Entry 8GRQ (electron microscopy, 3.87 A resolution); this record covers chains A and I of the 13 polymer chains in the assembly.

# Chain A
Molecule: Histone H3
From: Homo sapiens
UniProt: A0A653DHJ5 (A0A653DHJ5_CALMS); residues 37-134 here correspond to UniProt positions 38-135 (UniProt number = residue number + 1)
Sequence (98 residues; row label = number of the first residue in the row):
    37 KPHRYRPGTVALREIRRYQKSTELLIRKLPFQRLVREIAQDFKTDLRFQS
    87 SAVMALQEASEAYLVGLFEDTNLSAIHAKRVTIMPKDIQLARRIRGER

# Chain I
Molecule: 147-nt DNA strand
From: Homo sapiens
Sequence (147 nucleotides; numbered -73 to 73; the number before each row is that of its first residue; numbers below 1 keep their minus sign (DA-73 is residue -73)):
   -73 ACAGGATGTATATATCTGACACGTGCCTGGAGACTAGGGAGTAATCCCCT
   -23 TGGCGGTTAAAACGCGGGGGACAGCGCGTACGTGCGTTTAAGCGGTGCTA
    27 GAGCTGTCTACGACCAATTGAGCGGCCTCGGCACCGGGATTCTCCAG

# How chain A and chain I interact
Residue-residue contacts (22):
  Lys37(A) - DC71(I)  sugar contact
  Arg40(A) - DG-8(I)  base contact
  Tyr41(A) - DC70(I)  phosphate contact
  Arg42(A) - DC70(I)  hydrogen bond to the phosphate
  Arg42(A) - DC71(I)  salt bridge to the phosphate
  Pro43(A) - DG-5(I)  sugar contact
  Thr45(A) - DT69(I)  phosphate contact
  Thr45(A) - DC70(I)  phosphate contact
  Arg63(A) - DA-14(I)  hydrogen bond to the phosphate
  Arg63(A) - DA-13(I)  salt bridge to the phosphate
  Arg72(A) - DT-23(I)  salt bridge to the phosphate
  Arg83(A) - DT-24(I)  hydrogen bond to the base
  Arg83(A) - DT-23(I)  phosphate contact
  Phe84(A) - DT-24(I)  sugar contact
  Phe84(A) - DT-23(I)  hydrogen bond to the phosphate
  Gln85(A) - DT-24(I)  phosphate contact
  Ser86(A) - DT-24(I)  phosphate contact
  Arg116(A) - DA-3(I)  phosphate contact
  Val117(A) - DA-3(I)  hydrogen bond to the phosphate
  Thr118(A) - DA-3(I)  hydrogen bond to the phosphate
  Met120(A) - DA-3(I)  phosphate contact
  Met120(A) - DC-2(I)  phosphate contact
Also at the interface, not in a pair above, chain A (19 interface residues in all): His39, Leu82, Lys115
Also at the interface, not in a pair above, chain I (12 interface residues in all): DG-4

# Summary
19 residues of chain A and 12 residues of chain I are in contact, with 6 hydrogen bonds and 3 salt bridges.
Among the polar pairs are Arg83(A)-DT-24(I), Arg42(A)-DC70(I) and Arg63(A)-DA-14(I).
Here chain A is Histone H3 and chain I is a 147-nt DNA strand, both from Homo sapiens. Entry 8GRQ (Cryo-EM
structure of BRCA1/BARD1 bound to H2AK127-UbcH5c-Ub nucleosome) was determined by electron microscopy.
